8VMP - chains A and B of the 4 polymer chains in the assembly; structure by X-ray diffraction, 1.45 A resolution.

[Chain A]
Protein: Intron-encoded endonuclease I-PpoI
From: Physarum polycephalum
Notes: EC 3.1.-.-
UniProt: Q94702 (PPO1_PHYPO); numbering as in UniProt (aligned over 2-163)
Chain sequence (162 residues; each row starts with the number of its first residue):
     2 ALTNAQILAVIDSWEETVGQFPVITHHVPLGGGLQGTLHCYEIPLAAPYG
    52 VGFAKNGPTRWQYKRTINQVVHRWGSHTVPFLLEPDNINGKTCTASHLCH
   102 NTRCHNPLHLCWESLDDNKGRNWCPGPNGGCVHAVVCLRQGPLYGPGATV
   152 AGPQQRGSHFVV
Metal / ion sites: Zn2+ site 1: C41, C100, C105, H110; Na+: N119 (shared with 2 residues of chain D); Zn2+ site 2: C125, C132, H134, C138
From the paper describing this entry:
  - mutagenesis - H78A/H98A, H98A: decreased catalytic activity
  - mutagenesis - H78A: unchanged catalytic activity
  - catalytic residues: H78, H98
  - mutagenesis - H98A: abolished binding to metal ion

[Chain B]
Protein: Intron-encoded endonuclease I-PpoI
From: Physarum polycephalum
Notes: EC 3.1.-.-
UniProt: Q94702 (PPO1_PHYPO); residues 202-363 here correspond to UniProt positions 2-163 (UniProt number = residue number - 200)
Chain sequence (162 residues; numbered 202 to 363; the number before each row is that of its first residue):
   202 ALTNAQILAVIDSWEETVGQFPVITHHVPLGGGLQGTLHCYEIPLAAPYG
   252 VGFAKNGPTRWQYKRTINQVVHRWGSHTVPFLLEPDNINGKTCTASHLCH
   302 NTRCHNPLHLCWESLDDNKGRNWCPGPNGGCVHAVVCLRQGPLYGPGATV
   352 AGPQQRGSHFVV
Metal / ion sites: Zn2+ site 1: C241, C300, C305, H310; Na+: N319 (shared with 2 residues of chain C); Zn2+ site 2: C325, C332, H334, C338

[Interface between chain A and chain B]
Residue-residue contacts - 122 pairs, chain A then chain B:
  L9(A) - R357(B)
  I12(A) - R357(B)
  D13(A) - R357(B)  salt bridge
  E16(A) - Q356(B)
  E16(A) - R357(B)  hydrogen bond (side chain-backbone)
  E16(A) - G358(B)  hydrogen bond (side chain-backbone)
  E16(A) - F361(B)
  V19(A) - F361(B)  hydrophobic
  G20(A) - F361(B)
  L39(A) - V363(B)
  H40(A) - V362(B)
  H40(A) - V363(B)  hydrogen bond (side chain-backbone)
  Y42(A) - H360(B)  hydrogen bond (side chain-backbone)
  Y42(A) - F361(B)
  Y42(A) - V362(B)
  F82(A) - A352(B)  hydrophobic
  F82(A) - G353(B)
  E85(A) - A352(B)
  E85(A) - Q355(B)
  P86(A) - V351(B)
  I89(A) - A349(B)
  I89(A) - V351(B)  hydrophobic
  N90(A) - A349(B)
  C94(A) - V351(B)  hydrophobic
  L99(A) - P354(B)  hydrophobic
  N107(A) - F361(B)
  N107(A) - V362(B)  hydrogen bond (side chain-backbone)
  P108(A) - P354(B)
  P108(A) - Q355(B)  hydrogen bond (backbone-backbone)
  P108(A) - F361(B)
  L109(A) - P354(B)
  L109(A) - Q355(B)
  L109(A) - Q356(B)
  L109(A) - F361(B)
  L109(A) - V362(B)
  L109(A) - V363(B)
  H110(A) - V363(B)  hydrogen bond (side chain-backbone)
  L111(A) - G353(B)
  L111(A) - P354(B)
  C112(A) - T350(B)
  C112(A) - A352(B)
  W113(A) - T350(B)
  W113(A) - V351(B)  hydrogen bond (backbone-backbone)
  W113(A) - A352(B)  hydrogen bond (backbone-backbone)
  E114(A) - T350(B)  hydrogen bond
  D117(A) - W324(B)  hydrogen bond (backbone-side chain)
  D117(A) - L344(B)
  D118(A) - G348(B)
  D118(A) - A349(B)  hydrogen bond (side chain-backbone)
  K120(A) - W324(B)
  G121(A) - W324(B)
  R122(A) - T350(B)
  W124(A) - D317(B)  hydrogen bond (side chain-backbone)
  W124(A) - K320(B)
  W124(A) - G321(B)
  W124(A) - W324(B)  hydrophobic
  V133(A) - Y345(B)
  V133(A) - G346(B)
  V133(A) - P347(B)
  H134(A) - P347(B)
  A135(A) - P347(B)  hydrogen bond (backbone-backbone)
  V136(A) - T350(B)
  V136(A) - P354(B)
  L144(A) - D317(B)
  Y145(A) - V333(B)  hydrophobic
  G146(A) - V333(B)
  P147(A) - V333(B)
  P147(A) - H334(B)
  P147(A) - A335(B)  hydrogen bond (backbone-backbone)
  G148(A) - D318(B)
  A149(A) - I289(B)
  A149(A) - D318(B)  hydrogen bond (backbone-side chain)
  T150(A) - C312(B)
  T150(A) - W313(B)
  T150(A) - E314(B)  hydrogen bond
  T150(A) - D318(B)
  T150(A) - R322(B)  hydrogen bond
  T150(A) - V336(B)
  V151(A) - E285(B)
  V151(A) - P286(B)  hydrophobic
  V151(A) - I289(B)  hydrophobic
  V151(A) - C294(B)  hydrophobic
  V151(A) - W313(B)  hydrogen bond (backbone-backbone)
  A152(A) - F282(B)  hydrophobic
  A152(A) - E285(B)
  A152(A) - C312(B)
  A152(A) - W313(B)  hydrogen bond (backbone-backbone)
  G153(A) - F282(B)
  G153(A) - L311(B)
  G153(A) - V336(B)
  P154(A) - L299(B)  hydrophobic
  P154(A) - P308(B)
  P154(A) - L309(B)
  P154(A) - L311(B)
  P154(A) - V336(B)
  Q155(A) - P308(B)  hydrogen bond (backbone-backbone)
  Q155(A) - L309(B)
  Q156(A) - E216(B)
  Q156(A) - L309(B)
  R157(A) - L209(B)
  R157(A) - I212(B)
  R157(A) - D213(B)  salt bridge
  R157(A) - E216(B)  hydrogen bond (backbone-side chain)
  G158(A) - E216(B)  hydrogen bond (backbone-side chain)
  H160(A) - E216(B)
  H160(A) - E217(B)  salt bridge
  H160(A) - Y242(B)  hydrogen bond (backbone-side chain)
  F161(A) - E216(B)
  F161(A) - V219(B)  hydrophobic
  F161(A) - G220(B)
  F161(A) - Y242(B)
  F161(A) - N307(B)
  F161(A) - P308(B)
  F161(A) - L309(B)
  V162(A) - H240(B)
  V162(A) - Y242(B)  hydrogen bond (backbone-side chain)
  V162(A) - N307(B)  hydrogen bond (backbone-side chain)
  V162(A) - L309(B)
  V163(A) - L239(B)
  V163(A) - H240(B)  hydrogen bond (backbone-side chain)
  V163(A) - L309(B)
  V163(A) - H310(B)  hydrogen bond (backbone-side chain)
Interface residues without a listed pair, chain A (57 interface residues in all): E17, T38, N88, L139
Interface residues without a listed pair, chain B (56 interface residues in all): P281, N290, L339

[Summary]
57 residues of chain A and 56 residues of chain B are in contact, with 28 hydrogen bonds and 3 salt bridges.
Among the polar pairs are D13(A)-R357(B), R157(A)-D213(B) and H160(A)-E217(B). C41(A), C100(A), C105(A) and
H110(A) coordinate Zn2+ site 1. The paper reports catalytic residues H78(A) and H98(A); H78A/H98A and H98A of
chain A reduce catalytic activity.
Chain A and chain B are both Intron-encoded endonuclease I-PpoI (Physarum polycephalum); the structure, Homing
endonuclease I-PpoI-DNA complex:reaction at pH7.0 (K+ MES) with 500 uM Mg2+ for 10s, was determined by X-ray
diffraction (same publication as 8VMO, 8VMQ, 8VMR, 8VMS, 8VMT, 8VMU and 35 further entries).
